Entry 7P2I (X-ray diffraction, 1.49 A resolution); this record covers chains B and C of the 3 polymer chains in the assembly.

Chain B (and C):
Name: Fucose-binding lectin protein
Organism: Ralstonia solanacearum
Notes: chain C of this document is another copy of the same molecule, construct and numbering; everything in this record applies to it too
Reference sequence: A0A0S4TLR1 (A0A0S4TLR1_RALSL); residues 2-90 here correspond to UniProt positions 3-91 (UniProt number = residue number + 1)
Amino-acid sequence (102 residues; each row starts with the number of its first residue; numbers below 1 keep their minus sign (Met-11 is residue -11)):
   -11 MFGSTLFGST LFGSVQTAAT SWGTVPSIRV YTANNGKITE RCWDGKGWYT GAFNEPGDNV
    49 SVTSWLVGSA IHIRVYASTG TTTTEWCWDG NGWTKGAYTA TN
Disordered / not traced: -11 to 0
Construct notes: initiating methionine (-11); expression tag (-10 to 1)
Modified residues: Lys25 (N-dimethyl-lysine; MLY); Lys34 (N-dimethyl-lysine; MLY); Lys83 (N-dimethyl-lysine; MLY)
Ligand contacts:
  - methyl alpha-L-fucopyranoside (MFU), molecule 1: Trp10, Arg17, Tyr19, Glu28, Cys30, Tyr37, Gly39, Ala40, Phe41, Ile59, Ile61, Trp76, Trp81
  - methyl alpha-L-fucopyranoside (MFU), molecule 2: Pro14, Ile16, Trp31, Trp36
  - methyl alpha-L-fucopyranoside (MFU), molecule 3: Trp53, Arg62, Tyr64, Glu73, Cys75, Gly84, Ala85, Tyr86
From the paper describing this entry:
  - binding site for the ligand QQ7: Lys34
  - post-translational modification sites: Lys34

How chain B and chain C interact:
Pairs across the interface (38; chain B residue first):
  Ser2(B) with Asp46(C), hydrogen bond; Asn47(C); Ser66(C); Thr67(C); Gly68(C), hydrogen bond (side chain-backbone)
  Val3(B) with Asn47(C); Ser66(C); Gly68(C), hydrogen bond (backbone-backbone); Thr71(C)
  Gln4(B) with Asn47(C), hydrogen bond
  Thr5(B) with Asn47(C), hydrogen bond (backbone-side chain); Ser49(C), hydrogen bond; Tyr64(C); Ser66(C); Thr71(C)
  Ala6(B) with Ser49(C)
  Ala7(B) with Ser49(C); Val50(C); Tyr64(C), hydrophobic
  Thr8(B) with Thr51(C)
  Ser9(B) with Thr51(C), hydrogen bond; Ser52(C); Trp53(C)
  Gly11(B) with Trp53(C)
  Thr12(B) with Leu54(C)
  Pro14(B) with Trp53(C), hydrophobic
  Ile16(B) with Tyr64(C)
  Val18(B) with Tyr64(C); Tyr86(C)
  Thr20(B) with Tyr86(C); Asn90(C)
  Asn22(B) with Asn90(C), hydrogen bond (side chain-backbone)
  Arg29(B) with Tyr86(C); Thr87(C), hydrogen bond (side chain-backbone)
  Trp36(B) with Tyr64(C); Glu73(C); Ala85(C); Tyr86(C)
Other interface residues (no listed pair), chain B (18 interface residues in all): Gly1
Other interface residues (no listed pair), chain C (22 interface residues in all): Val55, Arg62, Thr69, Ala88

Summary:
The interface between chain B and chain C involves 18 residues on one side and 22 on the other, with 9
hydrogen bonds. Polar pairs include Ser2(B)-Asp46(C), Ser2(B)-Gly68(C) and Gln4(B)-Asn47(C). Ligands of chain
B: 3 copies of methyl alpha-L-fucopyranoside. From the paper: a binding site for the ligand QQ7 at Lys34(B); a
modification site at Lys34(B).
Chain B and chain C are both Fucose-binding lectin protein (Ralstonia solanacearum); the structure,
Dimethylated fusion protein of RSL and nucleoporin peptide (Nup) in complex with cucurbit[7]uril, F432 cage
assembly, was determined by X-ray diffraction together with 7P2H, 7P2J and 6S99 from the same study.
